8HH1 - chains D and G of the 7 polymer chains in the assembly; structure by electron microscopy, 2.90 A resolution.

== Chain D ==
Name: ATP synthase subunit beta
Source organism: Bacillus sp. PS3
Notes: EC 7.1.2.2
UniProt: A0A0M4U1P9 (A0A0M4U1P9_BACP3); residues 1-473 here = UniProt positions 1-473
Sequence (484 residues; row label = number of the first residue in the row; numbers below 1 keep their minus sign (Met-10 is residue -10)):
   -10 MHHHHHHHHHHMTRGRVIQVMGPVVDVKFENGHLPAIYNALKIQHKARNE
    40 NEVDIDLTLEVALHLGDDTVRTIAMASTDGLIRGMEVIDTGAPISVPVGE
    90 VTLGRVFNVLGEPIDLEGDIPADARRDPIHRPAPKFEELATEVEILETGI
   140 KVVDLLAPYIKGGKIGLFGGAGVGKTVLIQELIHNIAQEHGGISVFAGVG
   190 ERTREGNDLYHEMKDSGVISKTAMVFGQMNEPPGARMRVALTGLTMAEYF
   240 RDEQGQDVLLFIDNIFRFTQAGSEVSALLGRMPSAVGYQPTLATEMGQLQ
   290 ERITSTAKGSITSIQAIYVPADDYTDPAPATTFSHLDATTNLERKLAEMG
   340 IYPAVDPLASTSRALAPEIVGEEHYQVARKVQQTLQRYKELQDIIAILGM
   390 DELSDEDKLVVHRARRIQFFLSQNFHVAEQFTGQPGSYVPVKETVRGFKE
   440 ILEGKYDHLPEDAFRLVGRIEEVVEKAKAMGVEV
Not modelled in the structure: -10 to 0, 472-473
Sequence notes: initiating methionine (-10); expression tag (-9 to 0)
Bound ions: Mg2+: Thr165 (together with ATP)
Small-molecule neighbours: ATP: Gly159, Ala160, Gly161, Val162, Gly163, Lys164, Thr165, Val166, Glu190, Arg191, Glu194, Tyr307, Tyr341, Pro342, Phe414, Ala417, Phe420, Thr421
Reported in the primary citation:
  - binding site for the ligand ATP: Glu190, Tyr341

== Chain G ==
Name: ATP synthase gamma chain
Source organism: Bacillus sp. PS3
UniProt: A0A0M4TPJ7 (A0A0M4TPJ7_BACP3); numbering as in UniProt (aligned over 2-285)
Sequence (284 residues; each row starts with the number of its first residue):
     2 ASLRDIKTRINATKKTSQITKAMEMVSTSKLNRAEQNAKSFVPYMEKIQE
    52 VVANVALGAGGASHPMLVSRPVKKTGYLVITSDRGLAGAYNSNVLRLVYQ
   102 TIQKRHASPDEYAIIVIGRVGLSFFRKRNMPVILDITRLPDQPSFADIKE
   152 IARKTVGLFADGTFDELYMYYNHYVSAIQQEVTERKLLPLTDLAENKQRT
   202 VYEFEPSQEEILDVLLPQYAESLIYGALLDAKASEHAARMTAMKNATDNA
   252 NELIRTLTLSYNRARQAAITQEITEIVAGANALQ
Not modelled in the structure: 285

== How chain D and chain G interact ==
Residue-residue contacts - 15 pairs, chain D then chain G:
  Pro272(D) - Ile277(G)
  Pro272(D) - Gly280(G)
  Pro272(D) - Ala281(G)
  Ser273(D) - Ile277(G)
  Ala274(D) - Ile277(G)
  Ala310(D) - Arg5(G)  hydrogen bond (backbone-side chain)
  Asp312(D) - Arg5(G)
  Asp382(D) - Ala13(G)
  Ile383(D) - Ile20(G)  hydrophobic
  Ile386(D) - Thr17(G)
  Leu387(D) - Ile20(G)  hydrophobic
  Leu387(D) - Leu87(G)  hydrophobic
  Glu391(D) - Met24(G)
  Glu391(D) - Arg85(G)  salt bridge
  Glu391(D) - Leu87(G)
Interface residues without a listed pair, chain D (13 interface residues in all): Gly269, Met271, Asp311
Interface residues without a listed pair, chain G (12 interface residues in all): Lys16, Leu284

== Summary ==
Chain D and chain G form an interface of 13 and 12 residues respectively; the contacts include 1 hydrogen bond
and 1 salt bridge. Polar contacts include Glu391(D)-Arg85(G) and Ala310(D)-Arg5(G). Chain D binds ATP. From
the paper: a binding site for the ligand ATP at Glu190(D) and Tyr341(D).
Chain D is ATP synthase subunit beta and chain G is ATP synthase gamma chain, both from Bacillus sp. PS3; the
structure, FoF1-ATPase from Bacillus PS3, 81 degrees, highATP, was determined by electron microscopy (same
publication as 8HH2, 8HH3, 8HH4, 8HH5, 8HH6, 8HH7 and 5 further entries).
